PDB entry 8WT6 | electron microscopy, 2.50 A resolution | chains C and J of the 10 polymer chains in the assembly

Chain C:
Protein: IS621 transposase
Organism: Escherichia coli
UniProt: A0A0E0Y1P1 (A0A0E0Y1P1_ECO1C); residues 1-326 here = UniProt positions 1-326
Chain sequence (328 residues; numbered -1 to 326; the number before each row is that of its first residue; numbers below 1 keep their minus sign (Gly-1 is residue -1)):
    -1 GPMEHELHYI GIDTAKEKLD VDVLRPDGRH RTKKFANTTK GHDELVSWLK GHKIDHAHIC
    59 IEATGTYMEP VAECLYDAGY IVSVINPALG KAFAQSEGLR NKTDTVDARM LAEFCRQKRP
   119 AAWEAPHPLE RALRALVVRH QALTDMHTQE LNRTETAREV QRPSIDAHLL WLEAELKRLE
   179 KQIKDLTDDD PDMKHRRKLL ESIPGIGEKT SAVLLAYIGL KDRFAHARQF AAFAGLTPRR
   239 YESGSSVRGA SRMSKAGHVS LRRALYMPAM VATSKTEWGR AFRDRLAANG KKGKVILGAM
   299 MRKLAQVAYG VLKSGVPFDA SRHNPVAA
Unresolved in the structure: -1 to 4, 238-249, 322-326
Sequence notes: expression tag (-1 to 0)
Metal / ion sites: Mg2+: Asp11, Glu60 (shared with 2 residues of chain I)
Reported in the primary citation:
  - catalytic residues: Asp11, Glu60, Asp102, Asp105, Ser241
  - binding site for target DNA: Gly63, Ser241, Tyr264, Met265, Met268
  - binding site for donor DNA: Gly63, Ser241, Tyr264, Met265, Met268
  - mutagenesis - D11A/E60A/D102A/D105A, S241A: abolished catalytic activity
  - binding site for bridge RNA: Ala61
  - binding site for bridge RNA: Arg27, His28, Thr30, Ala61
  - binding site for target DNA: Asn84
  - binding site for donor DNA (chain J): Asn84

Chain J:
Molecule: donor DNA
Sequence (44 nucleotides; each row starts with the number of its first residue):
     1 TCTCTGCACT GGAGGGATAA TACAAGATAC TGTTATGGCC TGCA
Unresolved in the structure: 1-11, 41-44

Chain C / chain J interface:
Residue-residue contacts - 27 pairs, chain C then chain J:
  Thr146(C) - DG32(J)  sugar contact
  Thr146(C) - DT33(J)  sugar contact
  Leu149(C) - DG32(J)  phosphate contact
  Leu149(C) - DT33(J)  phosphate contact
  Asn150(C) - DT31(J)  hydrogen bond to the base
  Asn150(C) - DG32(J)  sugar contact
  Glu153(C) - DT31(J)  sugar contact
  Ile201(C) - DT36(J)  phosphate contact
  Pro202(C) - DT36(J)  phosphate contact
  Gly203(C) - DA35(J)  sugar contact
  Gly203(C) - DT36(J)  hydrogen bond to the phosphate
  Ile204(C) - DA35(J)  phosphate contact
  Ile204(C) - DT36(J)  phosphate contact
  Gly205(C) - DA35(J)  hydrogen bond to the phosphate
  Glu206(C) - DA35(J)  phosphate contact
  Lys207(C) - DT34(J)  phosphate contact
  Lys207(C) - DA35(J)  hydrogen bond to the phosphate
  Thr208(C) - DT34(J)  hydrogen bond to the phosphate
  Thr208(C) - DA35(J)  hydrogen bond to the phosphate
  Met265(C) - DT33(J)  base contact
  Met265(C) - DT34(J)  base contact
  Val269(C) - DT34(J)  base contact
  Val269(C) - DA35(J)  base contact
  Val269(C) - DT36(J)  sugar contact
  Lys273(C) - DA35(J)  base contact
  Lys273(C) - DT36(J)  hydrogen bond to the base
  Lys273(C) - DG37(J)  sugar contact
Other interface residues (no listed pair), chain C (18 interface residues in all): Thr142, Arg261, Thr274

Summary:
18 residues of chain C and 7 residues of chain J are in contact, with 7 hydrogen bonds. Polar contacts include
Asn150(C)-DT31(J), Lys273(C)-DT36(J) and Gly203(C)-DT36(J). Asp11(C) and Glu60(C) form the Mg2+ site. The
paper reports catalytic residues Asp11(C), Glu60(C) and Asp102(C) among others; D11A/E60A/D102A/D105A and
S241A of chain C abolish catalytic activity.
Chain C is IS621 transposase (Escherichia coli) and chain J is donor DNA; the structure, Cryo-EM structure of
the IS621 recombinase in complex with bridge RNA, donor DNA, and target DNA ..., was determined by electron
microscopy (same publication as 8WT7, 8WT8 and 8WT9).
